7ICM - chains T and A of the 3 polymer chains in the assembly; structure by X-ray diffraction, 3.00 A resolution.

Chain T:
Molecule: 7-nt DNA strand
Sequence (7 nucleotides; numbered 2 to 8; the number before each row is that of its first residue):
     2 CATCTGT

Chain A:
Protein: Protein (DNA polymerase beta (e.c.2.7.7.7))
From: Homo sapiens
UniProt: P06746 (DPOB_HUMAN); residues 2-335 here correspond to UniProt positions 1-334 (UniProt number = residue number - 1)
Sequence (335 residues; numbered 1 to 335; the number before each row is that of its first residue):
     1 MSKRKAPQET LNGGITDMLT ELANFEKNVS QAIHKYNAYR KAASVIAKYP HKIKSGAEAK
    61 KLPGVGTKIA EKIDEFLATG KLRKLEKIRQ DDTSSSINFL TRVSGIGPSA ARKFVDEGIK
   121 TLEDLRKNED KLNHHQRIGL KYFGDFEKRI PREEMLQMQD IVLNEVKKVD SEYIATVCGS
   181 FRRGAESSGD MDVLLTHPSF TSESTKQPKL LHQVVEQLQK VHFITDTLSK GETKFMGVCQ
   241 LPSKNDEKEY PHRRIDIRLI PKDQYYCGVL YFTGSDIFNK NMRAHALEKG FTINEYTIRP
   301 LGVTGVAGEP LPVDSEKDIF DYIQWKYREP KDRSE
Not modelled in the structure: 1-8
UniProt features mapped onto this chain:
  - binding site (K(+)): Lys61
  - binding site (Na(+)): Lys61
Ion coordination: Na+ site 1 near Leu62 (its only coordinating residue here); Na+ site 2: Thr101, Val103, Ile106 (shared with 1 residue of chain P)

How chain T and chain A interact:
Pairs across the interface (10):
  DA3(T) - Thr233(A)  phosphate contact
  DA3(T) - Lys234(A)  phosphate contact
  DT4(T) - Ser229(A)  phosphate contact
  DT4(T) - Lys230(A)  phosphate contact
  DT4(T) - Gly231(A)  phosphate contact
  DT4(T) - Glu232(A)  hydrogen bond to the phosphate
  DT4(T) - Thr233(A)  hydrogen bond to the phosphate
  DT4(T) - Lys234(A)  hydrogen bond to the phosphate
  DC5(T) - Ser229(A)  sugar contact
  DC5(T) - Lys230(A)  phosphate contact
Interface residues without a listed pair, chain T (5 interface residues in all): DC2, DT6
Interface residues without a listed pair, chain A (9 interface residues in all): Asn133, His134, Tyr296

In short:
5 residues of chain T and 9 residues of chain A are in contact, with 3 hydrogen bonds. Among the polar pairs
are DT4(T)-Glu232(A), DT4(T)-Thr233(A) and DT4(T)-Lys234(A). UniProt lists K+-binding residue Lys61(A) and
Na+-binding residue Lys61(A) on chain A.
Here chain T is a 7-nt DNA strand and chain A is Protein (DNA polymerase beta (e.c.2.7.7.7)) (Homo sapiens).
Entry 7ICM (DNA polymerase beta (pol B) (e.c.2.7.7.7) complexed with six base pairs of DNA; soaked in the ...)
was determined by X-ray diffraction, deposited together with 1ZQT, 7ICE, 7ICF, 7ICG, 7ICH, 7ICI and 39 further
entries.
